7XZJ - chains A and E of the 8 polymer chains in the assembly; structure by electron microscopy, 2.97 A resolution.

Chain A:
Molecule: Tic214
Organism: Chlamydomonas reinhardtii
UniProt: P36495 (YCF78_CHLRE); residue numbers follow UniProt; this construct covers 1-1995
Amino-acid sequence (1995 residues; row label = number of the first residue in the row):
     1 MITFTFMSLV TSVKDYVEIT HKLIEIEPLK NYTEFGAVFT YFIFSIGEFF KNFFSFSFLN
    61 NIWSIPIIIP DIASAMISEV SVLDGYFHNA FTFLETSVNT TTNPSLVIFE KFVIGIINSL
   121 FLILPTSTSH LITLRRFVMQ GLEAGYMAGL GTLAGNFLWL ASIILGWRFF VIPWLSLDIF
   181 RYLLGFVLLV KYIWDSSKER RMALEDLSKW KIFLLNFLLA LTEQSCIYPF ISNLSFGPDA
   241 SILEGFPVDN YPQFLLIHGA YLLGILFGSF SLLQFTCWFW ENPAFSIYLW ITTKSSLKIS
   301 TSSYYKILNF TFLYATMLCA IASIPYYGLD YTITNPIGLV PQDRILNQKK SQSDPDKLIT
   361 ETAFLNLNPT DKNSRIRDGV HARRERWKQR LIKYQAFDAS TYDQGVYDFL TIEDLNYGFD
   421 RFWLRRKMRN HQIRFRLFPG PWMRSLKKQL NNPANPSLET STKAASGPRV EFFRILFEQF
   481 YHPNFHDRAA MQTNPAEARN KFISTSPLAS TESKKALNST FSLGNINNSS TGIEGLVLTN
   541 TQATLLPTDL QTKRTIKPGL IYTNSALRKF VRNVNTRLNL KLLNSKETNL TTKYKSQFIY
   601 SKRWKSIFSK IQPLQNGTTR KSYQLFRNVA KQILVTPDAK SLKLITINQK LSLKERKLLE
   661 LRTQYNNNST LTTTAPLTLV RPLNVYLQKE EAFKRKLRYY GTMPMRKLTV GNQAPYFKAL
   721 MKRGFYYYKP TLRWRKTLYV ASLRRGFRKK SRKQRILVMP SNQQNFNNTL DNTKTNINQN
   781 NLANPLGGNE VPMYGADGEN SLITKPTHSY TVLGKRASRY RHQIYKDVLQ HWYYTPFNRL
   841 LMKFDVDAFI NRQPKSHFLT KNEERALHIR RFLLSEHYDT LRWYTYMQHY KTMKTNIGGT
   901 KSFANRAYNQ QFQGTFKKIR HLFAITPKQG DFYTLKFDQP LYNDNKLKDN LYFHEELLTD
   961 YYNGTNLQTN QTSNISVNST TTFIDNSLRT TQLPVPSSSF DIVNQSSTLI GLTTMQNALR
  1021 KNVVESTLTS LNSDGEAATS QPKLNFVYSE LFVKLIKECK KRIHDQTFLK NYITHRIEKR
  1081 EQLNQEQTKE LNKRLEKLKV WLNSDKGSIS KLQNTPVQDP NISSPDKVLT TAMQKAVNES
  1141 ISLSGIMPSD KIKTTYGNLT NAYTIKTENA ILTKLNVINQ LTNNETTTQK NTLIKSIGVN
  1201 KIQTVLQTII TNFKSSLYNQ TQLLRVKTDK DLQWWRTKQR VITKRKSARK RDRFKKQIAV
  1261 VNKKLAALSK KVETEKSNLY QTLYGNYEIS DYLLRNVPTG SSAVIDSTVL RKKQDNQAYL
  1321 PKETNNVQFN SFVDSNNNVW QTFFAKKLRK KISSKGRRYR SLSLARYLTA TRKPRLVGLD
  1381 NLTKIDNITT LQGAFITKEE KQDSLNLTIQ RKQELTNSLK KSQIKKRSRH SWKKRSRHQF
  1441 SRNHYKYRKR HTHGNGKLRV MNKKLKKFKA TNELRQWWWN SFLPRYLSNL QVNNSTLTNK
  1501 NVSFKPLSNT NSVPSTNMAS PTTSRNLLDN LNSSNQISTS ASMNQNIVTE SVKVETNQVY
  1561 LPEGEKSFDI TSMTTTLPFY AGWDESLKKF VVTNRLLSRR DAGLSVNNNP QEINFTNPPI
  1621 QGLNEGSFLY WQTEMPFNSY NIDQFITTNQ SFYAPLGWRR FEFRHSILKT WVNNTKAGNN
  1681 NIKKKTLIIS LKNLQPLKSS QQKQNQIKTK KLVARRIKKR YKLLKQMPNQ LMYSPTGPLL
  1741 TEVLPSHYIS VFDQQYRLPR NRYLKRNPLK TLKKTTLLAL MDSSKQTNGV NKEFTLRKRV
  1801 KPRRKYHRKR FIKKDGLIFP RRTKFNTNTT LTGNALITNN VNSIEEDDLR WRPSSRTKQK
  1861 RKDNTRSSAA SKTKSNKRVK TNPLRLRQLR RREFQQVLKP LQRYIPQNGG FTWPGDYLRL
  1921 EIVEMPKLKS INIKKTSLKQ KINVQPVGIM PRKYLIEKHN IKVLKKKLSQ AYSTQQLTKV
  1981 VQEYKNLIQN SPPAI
Unresolved in the structure: 1-595, 668-1042, 1089-1223, 1285-1344, 1495-1682, 1734-1947, 1991-1995
Ligand contacts: inositol hexakisphosphate (IHP): Lys1230, Trp1235, Lys1238, Gln1239, Ile1242, Lys1276, Tyr1359, Lys1457, Val1460, Lys1464, Ser1690, Leu1691, Lys1692
UniProt features mapped onto this chain:
  - natural variant: Leu580 (L580V: In strain: CC-503), Lys1588 (K1588R: In strain: CC-503 and cw15), Pro1610 (P1610A: In strain: CC-503), Pro1618 (P1618A: In strain: CC-503)
From the paper describing this entry:
  - binding site for inositol hexakisphosphate: Trp1235

Chain E:
Molecule: Tic100
Organism: Chlamydomonas reinhardtii
UniProt: A0A2K3DQY7 (A0A2K3DQY7_CHLRE); numbering as in UniProt (aligned over 1-955)
Amino-acid sequence (955 residues; row label = number of the first residue in the row):
     1 MASKKGTDAP AALTDPLKED PTVIRDEAQF PEPSLYFKVF ESEAGEPEAK IRADVNKLYD
    61 RWIEKYGRRW PEDGINTEDM VWLAEEANKR KRAKPRPRGT VAAEKTEYED EFMPDPTVGA
   121 PVSAADAAKA ARRAKKDRKK KKAAGGAEQP AGPRTNYEKT VAGGKWVTDE FESADYEAGN
   181 LEKLWDMYLW DREGKPTMMP DTPAAQQEGE ESEDFDDFYT AYRPRDVDSE EAREAVWATD
   241 EFESDEDNTE SEWAPEYVGA GLGLVAEDPL NPQYSLRHSN HPLAPFPGEP LKWASYVYPD
   301 FTTFEGLSKQ SIPHGMGVMT FGTGTGAGFA MSQTRYGDKY EGEFQAGYAH GLGQFTSEAS
   361 GEVYIGEFFA GQRHGCGMTL DMKPYFYLLE RGVDPVEAYR RTAGAIMKNV EVRTWYRGNK
   421 LGDAKEDEVV EINVLKDELD DPFEIALRNS LHDAKLRKWK AMSPQDKAMD RIVSIIERVQ
   481 RRNPGRFGAY YREDEKGRVR PVLDSDGADT DFDSVDMIQG VDTDGDLGPG WEGATDSEEN
   541 PMDPRIRELM AAEGMDDKLE DEGFKDTVLG SAIINPYTGL DMKTYLDGKE RHQAELVSVY
   601 KASREGRKYL NKVRKDKGGA AKDDESSYVE DDAASGHPGA LLSREAEDDR LARLYEQAGV
   661 SKEDERRVEG LAARWRRLLA ADEEEVLGGA VGAFRRPGNP LAANDSDTGF ETESDMMEMC
   721 DIPEILGTVQ EARQIVERAR MWRFKPYGEV GLRMAQDANG SPVSLMQEPL HYPHGTKFMA
   781 PGPLGLCHAV PDDPSLRQEM AKVAHNYAAI YRMYNFDWDP EPGTVQYKID QRIRRAQELR
   841 NNAMARYLAA ADEVLRDGAA PAGEGDQALL LASTSTGAPE AFDGQGNASG SGSSSALSSR
   901 GGSMFASMTL SRPAPMAGVV SLGRAARVVL GAFADAAKSV PMARPRLARP SGRRQ
Unresolved in the structure: 1-413, 427-503, 508-530, 561-955

Chain A / chain E interface:
Pairs across the interface (49):
  Lys1061(A) - Asp543(E)
  Lys1061(A) - Pro544(E)
  Asp1065(A) - Arg545(E)  salt bridge
  Thr1067(A) - Arg545(E)
  Phe1068(A) - Glu548(E)
  Asn1071(A) - Arg545(E)  hydrogen bond (side chain-backbone)
  Asn1071(A) - Glu548(E)
  Tyr1072(A) - Glu548(E)
  His1075(A) - Glu548(E)  salt bridge
  His1075(A) - Ala552(E)
  His1075(A) - Met555(E)
  Lys1079(A) - Met555(E)
  Lys1079(A) - Asp556(E)  salt bridge
  Lys1079(A) - Leu559(E)
  Gln1082(A) - Leu559(E)
  Glu1086(A) - Leu559(E)
  Lys1466(A) - Glu548(E)  salt bridge
  Arg1485(A) - Glu539(E)  salt bridge
  Lys1708(A) - Asp506(E)  salt bridge
  Lys1708(A) - Gly507(E)
  Thr1709(A) - Arg547(E)
  Leu1712(A) - Ala551(E)
  Leu1712(A) - Met555(E)  hydrophobic
  Val1713(A) - Arg547(E)
  Val1713(A) - Met550(E)  hydrophobic
  Arg1715(A) - Gly554(E)
  Arg1715(A) - Asp557(E)
  Arg1715(A) - Lys558(E)
  Arg1716(A) - Met550(E)
  Arg1716(A) - Glu553(E)
  Arg1716(A) - Gly554(E)
  Ile1717(A) - Met550(E)  hydrophobic
  Lys1718(A) - Glu532(E)
  Arg1720(A) - Asp557(E)
  Tyr1721(A) - Glu560(E)
  Arg1952(A) - Glu532(E)
  Lys1953(A) - Trp531(E)
  Lys1953(A) - Glu532(E)  hydrogen bond (backbone-backbone)
  Lys1953(A) - Ala534(E)
  Leu1955(A) - Trp531(E)  hydrophobic
  Leu1955(A) - Gly533(E)
  Leu1955(A) - Ala534(E)  hydrophobic
  Leu1955(A) - Thr535(E)
  Lys1958(A) - Thr535(E)  hydrogen bond
  Lys1958(A) - Asp536(E)
  Lys1958(A) - Glu538(E)  salt bridge
  Lys1962(A) - Trp531(E)
  Leu1964(A) - Ala424(E)  hydrophobic
  Ala1971(A) - Lys425(E)
Other interface residues (no listed pair), chain A (37 interface residues in all): Arg1062, Lys1719, Pro1951, Ile1961, Lys1967, Leu1968, Val1980, Tyr1984
Other interface residues (no listed pair), chain E (33 interface residues in all): Lys420, Asp423, Ser537, Met542, Leu549

Overview:
37 residues of chain A and 33 residues of chain E are in contact, with 3 hydrogen bonds and 7 salt bridges.
Among the polar pairs are Asp1065(A)-Arg545(E), His1075(A)-Glu548(E) and Lys1079(A)-Asp556(E). Bound to chain
A: inositol hexakisphosphate. From the paper: a binding site for inositol hexakisphosphate at Trp1235(A).
Chain A is Tic214 and chain E is Tic100, both from Chlamydomonas reinhardtii; the structure, Cryo-EM structure
of TOC complex from Chlamydomonas reinhardtii, was determined by electron microscopy together with 7XZI from
the same study.
